Entry 8EAM (electron microscopy, 2.59 A resolution); this record covers chains C and D of the 7 polymer chains in the assembly.

Chain C (and D):
Protein: Minichromosome maintenance protein MCM
Organism: Saccharolobus solfataricus P2
Notes: EC 3.6.4.12; chain D of this document is another copy of the same molecule, construct and numbering; everything in this record applies to it too
UniProtKB: Q9UXG1 (MCM_SACS2); numbering as in UniProt; present here: 2-265, 269-612
Chain sequence (610 residues; row label = number of the first residue in the row; note: 3 numbers in that range are skipped by the numbering (no residue carries them; nothing is unmodelled there); numbering starts at 0):
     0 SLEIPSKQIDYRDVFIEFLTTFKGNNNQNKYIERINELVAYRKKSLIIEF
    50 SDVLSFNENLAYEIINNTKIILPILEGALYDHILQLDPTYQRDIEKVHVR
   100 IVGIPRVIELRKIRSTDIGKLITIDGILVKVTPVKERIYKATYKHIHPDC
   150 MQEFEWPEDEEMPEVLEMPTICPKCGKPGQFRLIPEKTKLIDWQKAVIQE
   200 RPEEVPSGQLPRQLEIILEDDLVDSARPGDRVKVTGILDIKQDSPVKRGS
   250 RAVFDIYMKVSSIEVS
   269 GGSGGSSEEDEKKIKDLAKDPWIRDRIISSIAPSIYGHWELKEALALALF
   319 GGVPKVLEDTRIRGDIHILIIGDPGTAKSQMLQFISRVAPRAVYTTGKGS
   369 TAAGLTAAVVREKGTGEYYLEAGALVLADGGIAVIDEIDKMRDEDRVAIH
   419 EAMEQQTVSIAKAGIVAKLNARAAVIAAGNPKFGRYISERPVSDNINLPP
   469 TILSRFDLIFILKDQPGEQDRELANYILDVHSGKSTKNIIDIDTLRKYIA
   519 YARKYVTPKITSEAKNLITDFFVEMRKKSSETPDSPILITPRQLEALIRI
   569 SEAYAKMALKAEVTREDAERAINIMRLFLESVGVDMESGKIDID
Not modelled in the structure: 0-6, 269-274, 605-612
Sequence notes: expression tag (0-1); conflict Gly269 (Leu in Q9UXG1), Gly270 (Asp in Q9UXG1), Ser271 (Glu in Q9UXG1), Gly272 (Val in Q9UXG1), Gly273 (Ile in Q9UXG1), Ser274 (Ile in Q9UXG1)
Ion coordination: Zn2+: His144, Cys149, Cys171, Cys174; Mg2+: Ser347 (together with 08T)
Ligand contacts:
  - 08T ([[[(2R,3S,4R,5R)-5-(6-aminopurin-9-yl)-3,4-bis(oxidanyl)oxolan-2-yl]methoxy-oxidanyl-phosphoryl]oxy-oxidanyl-phosphoryl]oxy-tris(fluoranyl)beryllium), molecule 1: Ser302, Ile303, Tyr304, His306, Asp341, Pro342, Gly343, Thr344, Ala345, Lys346, Ser347, Gln348, Glu405, Asn448, Leu491, Ile495
  - 08T, molecule 2: Glu422, Gln423, Arg473, Pro559, Arg560, Glu563
Curated features (UniProtKB/Swiss-Prot):
  - motif: Ser472 to Asp475 (Arginine finger)
  - binding site (ATP): Gly340 to Ser347
  - mutagenesis: Leu189 (L189D: Predominantly monomeric and loss of helicase activity; when associated with R-191), Asp191 (D191R: Predominantly monomeric and loss of helicase activity; when associated with D-189), Glu202 to Val204 (Loss of helicase activity), Phe318 (F318A: No effect on helicase and ATPase activity), Glu326 to Asp327 (Impairs helicase activity; when associated with A-329), Arg329 (R329A: Impairs helicase activity; when associated with 326-A-A-327), Arg331 (R331A: Loss of helicase and ATPase activity), Lys346 (K346A: Loss of helicase and ATPase activity; K346A: Sharp decrease in ATPase activity. Almost devoid of helicase activity), Arg359 (R359A: Loss of helicase and reduction of ATPase activity), Lys366 (K366E: Loss of helicase and reduction of ATPase activity), Thr374 (T374E: Reduction of helicase and gain of ATPase activity), Asp404 (D404A: Loss of helicase and ATPase activity), 9 further mutagenesis entries in UniProt
What the authors report for this chain:
  - binding site for the 12-nt DNA strand: Thr369, Val377, Lys430, Ala431
  - binding site for 08T: Lys346, Arg473, Arg560
  - Mg2+ coordination: Ser347
  - catalytic residues: Glu405 (citing earlier work)

How chain C and chain D interact:
Contacting residue pairs (111; chain C residue first):
  Arg113(C) with Glu135(D); Asp191(D); Val222(D); Asp223(D), salt bridge
  Ser114(C) with Glu135(D), hydrogen bond; Leu189(D); Ile190(D); Asp191(D), hydrogen bond
  Ile117(C) with Leu189(D), hydrophobic
  Glu159(C) with Arg181(D), salt bridge
  Glu166(C) with Gln179(D); Arg181(D), salt bridge
  Pro201(C) with Asn438(D)
  Ser206(C) with Arg226(D); Asp397(D), hydrogen bond; Gly398(D)
  Gly207(C) with Arg226(D); Val394(D); Asp397(D), hydrogen bond (backbone-side chain)
  Pro210(C) with Leu437(D)
  Arg211(C) with Asp223(D), salt bridge
  Asp238(C) with Pro184(D)
  Ile239(C) with Pro184(D), hydrophobic; Leu189(D), hydrophobic
  Gln241(C) with Pro184(D)
  Pro244(C) with Met167(D)
  Arg247(C) with Leu165(D); Met167(D), hydrogen bond
  Gly248(C) with Asp242(D)
  Ser249(C) with Glu163(D), hydrogen bond (side chain-backbone); Val164(D); Leu165(D); Asp242(D)
  Arg250(C) with Leu165(D)
  Ala251(C) with Arg136(D); Ile137(D), hydrogen bond (backbone-backbone); Glu163(D)
  Val252(C) with Lys134(D); Glu135(D); Trp192(D), hydrophobic
  Phe253(C) with Lys134(D); Glu135(D), hydrogen bond (backbone-backbone); Ile137(D), hydrophobic
  Asp254(C) with Lys134(D), salt bridge
  Ile255(C) with Glu135(D)
  Pro301(C) with Asp327(D)
  Ser302(C) with Leu325(D); Asp327(D), hydrogen bond; Thr328(D)
  Pro342(C) with Ser472(D); Thr558(D)
  Gly343(C) with Pro559(D); Arg560(D)
  Ser347(C) with Gln423(D)
  Gln348(C) with Arg329(D); Gln423(D), hydrogen bond
  Gln351(C) with Gln423(D); Lys436(D)
  Phe352(C) with Asp327(D)
  Arg355(C) with Glu326(D); Asp327(D), hydrogen bond (side chain-backbone); Thr328(D)
  Tyr362(C) with Glu419(D); Ser427(D)
  Thr364(C) with Glu419(D); Ser427(D)
  Lys366(C) with Glu412(D), hydrogen bond (side chain-backbone); Val415(D)
  Gly367(C) with Ser427(D); Ile428(D); Ala429(D), hydrogen bond (backbone-backbone); Lys430(D)
  Ser368(C) with Ala429(D)
  Thr369(C) with Ala429(D), hydrogen bond (backbone-backbone); Lys430(D)
  Gly372(C) with Ala429(D); Lys430(D); Ala431(D)
  Ala376(C) with Ala431(D), hydrophobic
  Lys381(C) with Lys381(D), hydrogen bond (side chain-backbone); Gly382(D); Thr383(D); Gly384(D)
  Ala390(C) with Gly432(D)
  Glu405(C) with His418(D)
  Lys408(C) with His418(D), hydrogen bond
  Asn448(C) with Thr469(D)
  Arg453(C) with Leu556(D)
  Asp482(C) with Arg544(D), salt bridge; Thr558(D); Pro559(D)
  Pro484(C) with Arg544(D); Ser548(D)
  Asp488(C) with Arg544(D), salt bridge
  Arg489(C) with Thr537(D); Asp538(D), salt bridge
  Ala492(C) with Thr537(D); Leu562(D), hydrophobic
  Asn493(C) with Thr537(D)
  Ile495(C) with Leu562(D), hydrophobic
  Leu496(C) with Lys533(D); Thr537(D); Ile566(D), hydrophobic
  Val498(C) with Leu325(D), hydrophobic
  His499(C) with Lys323(D); Ile330(D); Glu563(D); Ile566(D)
  Ser500(C) with Lys533(D)
  Ile510(C) with Glu326(D); Asp327(D)
Other interface residues (no listed pair), chain C (73 interface residues in all): Arg110, Trp155, Pro162, Gln208, Leu209, Val361, Thr363, Val378, Tyr387, Glu389, Leu395, Phe451, Gly452, Gln483, Leu491
Other interface residues (no listed pair), chain D (84 interface residues in all): Thr131, Pro132, Val133, Ile145, Glu166, Gln193, Pro227, Ser243, Glu385, Tyr386, Leu388, Ala390, Leu395, Ala416, Thr425, Val434, Arg440, Pro468, Arg473, Phe540, Val541, Ser547, Ile557

Overview:
73 residues of chain C face 84 of chain D across their interface; the contacts include 16 hydrogen bonds and 8
salt bridges. Polar contacts include Arg113(C)-Asp223(D), Glu159(C)-Arg181(D) and Glu166(C)-Arg181(D). From
the paper: the catalytic residue Glu405(C); a binding site for the 12-nt DNA strand at Thr369(C), Val377(C)
and Lys430(C) among others.
Both chains are Minichromosome maintenance protein MCM (Saccharolobus solfataricus P2). Entry 8EAM (SsoMCM
hexamer bound to Mg/ADP-BeFx and DNA. Class 2. Merged particles from datasets with 3 different ...) was
determined by electron microscopy together with 8EAF, 8EAG, 8EAH, 8EAJ, 8EAK and 8EAL from the same study.
